PDB entry 5JTQ | solution NMR | chains D and F of the 6 polymer chains in the assembly

# Chain D
Protein: Protein-export protein SecB
From: Escherichia coli O157:H7
UniProtKB: P0AG88 (SECB_ECO57); residue numbers follow UniProt; this construct covers 1-155
Sequence (155 residues; each row starts with the number of its first residue):
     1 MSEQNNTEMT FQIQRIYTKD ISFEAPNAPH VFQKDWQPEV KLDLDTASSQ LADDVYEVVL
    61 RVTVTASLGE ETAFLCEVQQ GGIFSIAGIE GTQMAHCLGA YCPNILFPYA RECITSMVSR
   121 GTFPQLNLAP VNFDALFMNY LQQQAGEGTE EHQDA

# Chain F
Protein: Maltose-binding periplasmic protein
From: Escherichia coli O157:H7
UniProtKB: P0AEY0 (MALE_ECO57); residue numbers follow UniProt; this construct covers 108-149
Sequence (42 residues; row label = number of the first residue in the row):
   108 DKAFQDKLYP FTWDAVRYNG KLIAYPIAVE ALSLIYNKDL LP

# Interface between chain D and chain F
Contacting residue pairs (38):
  Phe32(D) with Tyr132(F); Ile134(F)
  Gln33(D) with Tyr132(F)
  Lys34(D) with Ile134(F)
  Asp35(D) with Tyr132(F); Ile134(F); Ala135(F)
  Gln37(D) with Ala135(F); Val136(F); Ala138(F); Leu139(F); Ser140(F); Leu141(F)
  Pro38(D) with Leu139(F); Ser140(F)
  Val40(D) with Leu139(F); Ile142(F)
  Leu42(D) with Tyr143(F)
  Phe74(D) with Leu139(F)
  Pro124(D) with Val136(F); Glu137(F); Ala138(F); Leu139(F)
  Gln125(D) with Glu137(F); Ala138(F); Leu139(F)
  Leu126(D) with Ile142(F)
  Asn127(D) with Ile142(F)
  Leu128(D) with Ile142(F)
  Ala129(D) with Tyr143(F); Leu147(F)
  Pro130(D) with Leu147(F); Leu148(F)
  Val131(D) with Tyr143(F); Leu148(F)
  Asn132(D) with Leu148(F); Pro149(F)
  Ala135(D) with Pro149(F)
Other interface residues (no listed pair), chain D (21 interface residues in all): Val31, Trp36
Other interface residues (no listed pair), chain F (15 interface residues in all): Pro133

# Overview
21 residues of chain D face 15 of chain F across their interface.
Chain D is Protein-export protein SecB and chain F is Maltose-binding periplasmic protein, both from
Escherichia coli O157:H7; the structure, The structure of chaperone SecB in complex with unstructured MBP
binding site d, was determined by solution NMR together with 5JTL, 5JTM, 5JTN, 5JTO, 5JTP and 5JTR from the
same study.
